PDB entry 7BJ6 | X-ray diffraction, 1.59 A resolution | chain A

== Chain A ==
Name: E3 ubiquitin-protein ligase Mdm2
From: Homo sapiens
Notes: EC 2.3.2.27
Reference sequence: Q00987 (MDM2_HUMAN); residues 17-109 here = UniProt positions 17-109
Amino-acid sequence (98 residues; each row starts with the number of its first residue):
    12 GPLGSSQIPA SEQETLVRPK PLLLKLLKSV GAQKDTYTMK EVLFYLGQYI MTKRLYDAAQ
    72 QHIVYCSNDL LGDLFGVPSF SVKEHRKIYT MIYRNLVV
Not modelled in the structure: 12-16, 109
Sequence notes: expression tag (12-16); engineered mutation A69 (Glu in Q00987), A70 (Lys in Q00987)
Small-molecule neighbours: TVK ((3R)-2-[(5-chloranylpyridin-2-yl)methyl]-3-(4-chlorophenyl)-4-fluoranyl-3-[[1-(hydroxymethyl)cyclopropyl]methoxy]-6-(2-oxidanylpropan-2-yl)isoindol-1-one): L54, F55, L57, G58, Q59, I61, M62, Y67, Q72, H73, I74, V75, F86, F91, V93, H96, I99, Y100
Swiss-Prot annotation at these positions:
  - mutagenesis: G58 (G58A: No effect on its ability to induce apoptosis)

== Summary ==
Bound to chain A: compound TVK. Curated annotation (UniProt) lists one mutagenesis site.
Chain A is E3 ubiquitin-protein ligase Mdm2 (Homo sapiens); the structure, Inhibitor of MDM2-p53 Interaction,
was determined by X-ray diffraction (same publication as 7BIR, 7BIT, 7BIV, 7BJ0 and 7BMG).
